Entry 7MEL (X-ray diffraction, 1.75 A resolution); this record covers chains A and B.

[Chain A (and B)]
Protein: Alpha-1,4-glucan:maltose-1-phosphate maltosyltransferase 1
Source organism: Streptomyces coelicolor
Notes: EC 2.4.99.16; chain B of this document is another copy of the same molecule, construct and numbering; everything in this record applies to it too
UniProt: Q9L1K2 (GLGE1_STRCO); residues 1-675 here = UniProt positions 1-675
Chain sequence (683 residues; row label = number of the first residue in the row):
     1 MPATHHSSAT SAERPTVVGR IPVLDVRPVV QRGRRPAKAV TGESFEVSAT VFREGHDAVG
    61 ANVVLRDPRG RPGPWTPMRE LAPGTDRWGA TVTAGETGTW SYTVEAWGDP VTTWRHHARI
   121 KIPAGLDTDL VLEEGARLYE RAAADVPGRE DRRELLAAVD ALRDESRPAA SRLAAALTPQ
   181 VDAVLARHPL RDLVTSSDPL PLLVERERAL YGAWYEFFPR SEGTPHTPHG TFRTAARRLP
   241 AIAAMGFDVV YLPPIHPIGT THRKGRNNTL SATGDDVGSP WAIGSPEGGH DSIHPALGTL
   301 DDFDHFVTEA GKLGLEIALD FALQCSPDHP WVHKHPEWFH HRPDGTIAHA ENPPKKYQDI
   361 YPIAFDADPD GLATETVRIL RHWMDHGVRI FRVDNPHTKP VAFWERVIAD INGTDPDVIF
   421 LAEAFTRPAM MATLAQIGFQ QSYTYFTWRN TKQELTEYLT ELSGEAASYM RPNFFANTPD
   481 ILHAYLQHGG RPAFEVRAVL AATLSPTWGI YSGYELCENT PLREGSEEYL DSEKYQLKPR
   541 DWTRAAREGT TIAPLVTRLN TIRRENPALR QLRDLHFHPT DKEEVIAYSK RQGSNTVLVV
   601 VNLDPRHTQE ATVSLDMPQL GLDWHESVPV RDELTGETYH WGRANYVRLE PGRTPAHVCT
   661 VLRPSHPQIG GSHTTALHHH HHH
Unresolved in the structure: 1-14, 664-683
Construct notes: engineered mutation Ser279 (Val in Q9L1K2); expression tag (676-683)
Small-molecule neighbours: Z3D ((1R,2R,3S,4S,6R)-4-amino-2,3-dihydroxy-6-(hydroxymethyl)cyclohexyl alpha-D-glucopyranoside): Lys264, Asn268, Ser279, Trp281, Ala282, Gln324, Lys356, Tyr357, Asp359, Ile360, Arg392, Asp394, Asn395, Glu423, Asp480, Lys534, Tyr535
What the authors report for this chain:
  - binding site for Z3D: Arg392, Glu423, Asp480
  - conformationally variable residues (side-chain flip): Asp394
  - contacts within the chain: Trp281-Asp394 (hydrogen bond), Asp320-Asp394, Arg392-Asp394 (hydrogen bond), Asp320-Arg392 (hydrogen bond)
  - catalytic residues: Asp394, Glu423 (citing earlier work)

[Interface between chain A and chain B]
Pairs across the interface (86):
  Thr16(A) with Ala402(B); Glu405(B); Arg406(B)
  Val17(A) with Gln31(B); Arg34(B); Glu405(B), hydrogen bond (backbone-side chain)
  Val18(A) with Val401(B), hydrophobic; Ala402(B); Glu405(B), hydrogen bond (backbone-side chain); Ile437(B), hydrophobic
  Gly19(A) with Ala402(B)
  Arg20(A) with Asp366(B), salt bridge; Pro400(B)
  Leu24(A) with Thr433(B)
  Asp25(A) with Arg32(B), salt bridge
  Val26(A) with Arg32(B), hydrogen bond (backbone-side chain)
  Val29(A) with Arg32(B)
  Gln31(A) with Val17(B)
  Arg32(A) with Asp25(B), salt bridge; Val26(B), hydrogen bond (side chain-backbone); Val29(B)
  Arg34(A) with Val17(B); Asp198(B), salt bridge
  Thr50(A) with Ala429(B)
  Phe52(A) with Arg427(B); Ala429(B), hydrophobic; Met430(B), hydrophobic; Thr433(B)
  Glu54(A) with His397(B); Thr398(B); Lys399(B); Pro400(B)
  Gly55(A) with His397(B)
  His56(A) with Glu351(B), hydrogen bond (side chain-backbone); Pro353(B)
  Gly84(A) with Arg427(B)
  Asp86(A) with Arg427(B), salt bridge; Ala429(B)
  Asp127(A) with Arg342(B), salt bridge
  Leu130(A) with Arg342(B); Pro343(B); Asp344(B)
  Val131(A) with Arg342(B)
  Glu133(A) with Pro343(B)
  Glu134(A) with Arg342(B), salt bridge; Pro343(B)
  Arg137(A) with Pro343(B)
  Leu193(A) with Asp366(B)
  Asp198(A) with Arg34(B), salt bridge
  Arg342(A) with Asp127(B), salt bridge; Leu130(B)
  Pro343(A) with Leu130(B); Glu133(B); Arg137(B)
  Asp344(A) with Leu130(B)
  Glu351(A) with His56(B), hydrogen bond (backbone-side chain)
  Asn352(A) with His56(B)
  Pro353(A) with His56(B)
  Asp366(A) with Arg20(B), salt bridge; Leu193(B)
  His397(A) with Glu54(B); Gly55(B), hydrogen bond (backbone-backbone)
  Thr398(A) with Glu54(B); Gly55(B)
  Lys399(A) with Glu54(B)
  Pro400(A) with Arg20(B); Glu54(B)
  Val401(A) with Val18(B), hydrophobic
  Ala402(A) with Thr16(B); Val18(B); Gly19(B)
  Glu405(A) with Thr16(B); Val17(B), hydrogen bond (side chain-backbone); Val18(B), hydrogen bond (side chain-backbone)
  Arg406(A) with Thr16(B)
  Arg427(A) with Gly84(B); Asp86(B), salt bridge
  Ala429(A) with Thr50(B); Phe52(B), hydrophobic; Asp86(B)
  Met430(A) with Phe52(B), hydrophobic; Arg53(B); Glu54(B)
  Thr433(A) with Leu24(B); Phe52(B)
  Ile437(A) with Val18(B), hydrophobic
Interface residues without a listed pair, chain A (52 interface residues in all): Pro22, Arg35, Arg53, Leu200, Thr346
Interface residues without a listed pair, chain B (52 interface residues in all): Pro22, Arg35, Glu134, Leu200, Thr346, Asn352, Phe365

[In short]
The chain A/chain B interface involves 52 residues from each chain, with 9 hydrogen bonds and 11 salt bridges.
Polar contacts include Arg20(A)-Asp366(B), Asp25(A)-Arg32(B) and Arg34(A)-Asp198(B). Chain A binds compound
Z3D. From the paper: catalytic residues Asp394(A) and Glu423(A); a binding site for Z3D at Arg392(A),
Glu423(A) and Asp480(A).
Chain A and chain B are both Alpha-1,4-glucan:maltose-1-phosphate maltosyltransferase 1 (Streptomyces
coelicolor); the structure, Sco GlgEI-V279S in complex with 4-alpha-glucoside of validamine, was determined by
X-ray diffraction, deposited together with 7MGY.
